PDB entry 9DCL | X-ray diffraction, 1.95 A resolution | chain A

Chain A:
Protein: Possible nitrogen fixation related protein
From: Mycobacterium tuberculosis H37Rv
UniProt: O53156 (O53156_MYCTU); numbering as in UniProt (aligned over 2-162)
Amino-acid sequence (162 residues; row label = number of the first residue in the row):
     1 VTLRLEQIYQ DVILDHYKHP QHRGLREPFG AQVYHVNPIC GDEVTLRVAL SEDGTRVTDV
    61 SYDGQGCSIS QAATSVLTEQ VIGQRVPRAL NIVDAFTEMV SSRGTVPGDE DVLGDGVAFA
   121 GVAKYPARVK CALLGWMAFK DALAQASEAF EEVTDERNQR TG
Unresolved in the structure: 1-4, 152-162
Construct notes: expression tag (1)
Bound ions: 2Fe-2S cluster Fe: Cys40, Asp42, Cys67, Cys131
Residues lining bound ligands: 2Fe-2S cluster (FES): Phe29, Gln32, Cys40, Asp42, Cys67, Ser70, Arg128, Cys131, Leu134
What the authors report for this chain:
  - 2Fe-2S cluster coordination: Cys40, Asp42, Cys67, Cys131
  - self-association interface (contacts with another copy of this molecule): Glu27, Phe29, Gln32, Tyr34, Ile39, Cys40, Asp42, Cys67, Ser68, Arg128

Overview:
Bound to chain A: 2Fe-2S cluster. The 2Fe-2S cluster Fe site is built by Cys40, Asp42, Cys67 and Cys131. From
the paper: 2Fe-2S cluster coordination by Cys40, Asp42 and Cys67 among others; a self-association interface
involving Glu27, Phe29 and Gln32 among others.
Chain A is Possible nitrogen fixation related protein (Mycobacterium tuberculosis H37Rv); the structure,
[2Fe-2S] SufU from Mycobacterium tuberculosis, was determined by X-ray diffraction (same publication as 9DDD).
